Entry 6HTC (X-ray diffraction, 2.80 A resolution); this record covers chains B and C of the 28 polymer chains in the assembly.

# Chain B
Protein: Proteasome subunit alpha type-3
From: Saccharomyces cerevisiae (strain ATCC 204508 / S288c)
Notes: EC 3.4.25.1
UniProt: P23638 (PSA3_YEAST); residues 0-257 here correspond to UniProt positions 1-258 (UniProt number = residue number + 1)
Chain sequence (258 residues; row label = number of the first residue in the row; numbering starts at 0):
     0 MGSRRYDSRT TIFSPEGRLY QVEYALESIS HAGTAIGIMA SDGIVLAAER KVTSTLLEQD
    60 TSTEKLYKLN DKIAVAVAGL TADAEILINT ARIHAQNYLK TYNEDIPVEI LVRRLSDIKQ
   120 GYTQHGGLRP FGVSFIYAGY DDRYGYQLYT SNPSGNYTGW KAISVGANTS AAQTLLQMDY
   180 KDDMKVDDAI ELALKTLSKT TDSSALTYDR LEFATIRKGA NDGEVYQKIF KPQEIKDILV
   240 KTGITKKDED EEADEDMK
Not modelled in the structure: 0, 245-257
Swiss-Prot annotation at these positions:
  - cross-link (Glycyl lysine isopeptide (Lys-Gly)): Lys99 (interchain with G-Cter in ubiquitin), Lys198 (interchain with G-Cter in ubiquitin), Lys230 (interchain with G-Cter in ubiquitin)

# Chain C
Protein: Proteasome subunit alpha type-4
From: Saccharomyces cerevisiae (strain ATCC 204508 / S288c)
Notes: EC 3.4.25.1
UniProt: P40303 (PSA4_YEAST); residues -1 to 252 here correspond to UniProt positions 1-254 (UniProt number = residue number + 2)
Chain sequence (254 residues; row label = number of the first residue in the row; numbers below 1 keep their minus sign (Met-1 is residue -1)):
    -1 MSGYDRALSI FSPDGHIFQV EYALEAVKRG TCAVGVKGKN CVVLGCERRS TLKLQDTRIT
    59 PSKVSKIDSH VVLSFSGLNA DSRILIEKAR VEAQSHRLTL EDPVTVEYLT RYVAGVQQRY
   119 TQSGGVRPFG VSTLIAGFDP RDDEPKLYQT EPSGIYSSWS AQTIGRNSKT VREFLEKNYD
   179 RKEPPATVEE CVKLTVRSLL EVVQTGAKNI EITVVKPDSD IVALSSEEIN QYVTQIEQEK
   239 QEQQEQDKKK KSNH
Not modelled in the structure: -1 to 0, 241-252
Swiss-Prot annotation at these positions:
  - modified residue: Thr58 (Phosphothreonine)

# Interface between chain B and chain C
Pairs across the interface (73):
  Arg3(B) with Arg4(C)
  Asp6(B) with Tyr2(C), hydrogen bond; Arg4(C), salt bridge
  Arg8(B) with Arg4(C)
  Thr10(B) with Leu6(C); Arg125(C)
  Ile11(B) with Gln17(C)
  Phe12(B) with Gln17(C), hydrogen bond (backbone-side chain); Tyr20(C), hydrophobic; Ala21(C), hydrophobic; Ala24(C), hydrophobic; Leu76(C), hydrophobic; Arg125(C); Pro126(C); Gly128(C)
  Ser13(B) with Tyr20(C)
  Pro14(B) with Tyr20(C), hydrophobic; Glu23(C)
  Glu15(B) with Glu23(C); Arg27(C), hydrogen bond (backbone-side chain)
  Gly16(B) with Tyr20(C); Glu23(C); Ala24(C); Arg27(C), hydrogen bond (backbone-side chain)
  Arg17(B) with Arg27(C)
  Leu18(B) with Arg125(C)
  Met38(B) with Asp54(C)
  Arg112(B) with Arg81(C)
  Ser115(B) with Arg81(C), hydrogen bond (backbone-side chain)
  Asp116(B) with Arg81(C), salt bridge; Ile82(C)
  Gln119(B) with Ala78(C); Asp79(C); Ile82(C)
  Thr122(B) with Arg125(C), hydrogen bond (backbone-side chain)
  Gln123(B) with Tyr118(C); Gly123(C); Val124(C); Arg125(C), hydrogen bond (backbone-backbone); Phe127(C)
  His124(B) with Gly123(C); Val124(C)
  Gly125(B) with Tyr2(C); Gly123(C)
  Gly126(B) with Tyr2(C)
  Tyr143(B) with Arg56(C), hydrogen bond (backbone-side chain); Ile57(C), hydrophobic
  Tyr145(B) with Arg56(C), hydrogen bond (backbone-side chain)
  Gln146(B) with Ile57(C)
  Leu147(B) with Ile57(C)
  Tyr148(B) with Ile57(C)
  Ser153(B) with Ala78(C)
  Gly154(B) with Ala78(C); Arg81(C), hydrogen bond (backbone-side chain)
  Asn155(B) with Asn77(C); Ala78(C)
  Tyr156(B) with Pro59(C), hydrophobic; Arg81(C)
  Gly158(B) with Gln53(C); Asp54(C), hydrogen bond (backbone-backbone); Thr58(C), hydrogen bond (backbone-side chain)
  Trp159(B) with Leu50(C), hydrophobic; Lys51(C); Leu52(C); Gln53(C); Asp54(C)
  Lys160(B) with Leu52(C), hydrogen bond (backbone-backbone); Gln53(C); Asp54(C)
  Ala161(B) with Leu52(C)
  Gln172(B) with Leu52(C)
  Leu175(B) with Leu52(C), hydrophobic
  Gln176(B) with Leu52(C)
Other interface residues (no listed pair), chain B (40 interface residues in all): Thr157, Tyr179

# Summary
The interface between chain B and chain C involves 40 residues on one side and 31 on the other, with 13
hydrogen bonds and 2 salt bridges. Polar pairs include Asp6(B)-Arg4(C), Asp116(B)-Arg81(C) and
Asp6(B)-Tyr2(C).
Chain B is Proteasome subunit alpha type-3 and chain C is Proteasome subunit alpha type-4, both from
Saccharomyces cerevisiae (strain ATCC 204508 / S288c); the structure, Yeast 20S proteasome with human beta2c
(S171G) in complex with ONX 0914, was determined by X-ray diffraction (same publication as 6HTB, 6HTD, 6HTP,
6HTR, 6HUB, 6HUC and 30 further entries).
